4F5X - chains B and D of the 16 polymer chains in the assembly; structure by X-ray diffraction, 5.00 A resolution (low resolution: residue-level contacts below are approximate; hydrogen-bond / salt-bridge calls are withheld).

[Chain B]
Molecule: VP2 protein
Organism: Bovine rotavirus A
UniProtKB: H9N1A6 (H9N1A6_9REOV); residues 1-880 here = UniProt positions 1-880
Sequence (880 residues; each row starts with the number of its first residue):
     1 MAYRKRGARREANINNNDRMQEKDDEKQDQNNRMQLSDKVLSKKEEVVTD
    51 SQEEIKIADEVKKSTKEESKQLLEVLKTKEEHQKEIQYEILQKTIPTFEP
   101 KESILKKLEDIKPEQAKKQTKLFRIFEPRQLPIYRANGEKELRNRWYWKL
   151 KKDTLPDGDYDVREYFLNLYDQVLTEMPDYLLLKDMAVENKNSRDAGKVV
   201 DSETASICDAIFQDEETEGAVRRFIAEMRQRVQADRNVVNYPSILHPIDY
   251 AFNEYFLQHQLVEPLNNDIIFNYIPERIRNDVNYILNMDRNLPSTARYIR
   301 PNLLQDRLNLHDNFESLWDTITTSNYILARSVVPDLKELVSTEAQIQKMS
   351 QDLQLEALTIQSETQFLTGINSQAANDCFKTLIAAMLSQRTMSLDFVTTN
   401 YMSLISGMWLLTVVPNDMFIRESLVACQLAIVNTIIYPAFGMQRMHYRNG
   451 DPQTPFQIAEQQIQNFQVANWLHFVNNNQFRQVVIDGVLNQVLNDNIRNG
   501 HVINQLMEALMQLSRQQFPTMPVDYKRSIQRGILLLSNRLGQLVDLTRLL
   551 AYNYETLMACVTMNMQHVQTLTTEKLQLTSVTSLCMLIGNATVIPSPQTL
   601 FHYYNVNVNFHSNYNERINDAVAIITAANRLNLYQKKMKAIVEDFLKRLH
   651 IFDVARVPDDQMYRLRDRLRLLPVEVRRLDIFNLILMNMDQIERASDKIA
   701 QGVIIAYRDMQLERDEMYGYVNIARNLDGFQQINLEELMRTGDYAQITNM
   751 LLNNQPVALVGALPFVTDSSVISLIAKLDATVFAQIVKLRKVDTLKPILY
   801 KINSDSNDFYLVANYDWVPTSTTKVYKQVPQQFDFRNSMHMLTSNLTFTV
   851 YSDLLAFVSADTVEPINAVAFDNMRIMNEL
Disordered / not traced: 1-70

[Chain D]
Molecule: Intermediate capsid protein VP6
Organism: Bovine rotavirus
UniProtKB: A7J3A1 (VP6_ROTBN); residue numbers follow UniProt; this construct covers 1-397
Sequence (397 residues; numbered 1 to 397; the number before each row is that of its first residue):
     1 MDVLYSLSKTLKDARDKIVEGTLYSNVSDLIQQFNQMIITMNGNEFQTGG
    51 IGNLPIRNWNFDFGLLGTTLLNLDANYVETARNTIDYFVDFVDNVCMDEM
   101 VRESQRNGIAPQSDSLRKLSGLKFKRINFDNSSEYIENWNLQNRRQRTGF
   151 TFHKPNIFPYSASFTLNRSQPAHDNLMGTMWLNAGSEIQVAGFDYSCAIN
   201 APANTQQFEHIVQLRRVLTTATITLLPDAERFSFPRVINSADGATTWYFN
   251 PVILRPNNVEVEFLLNGQIINTYQARFGTIIARNFDTIRLSFQLMRPPNM
   301 TPAVAALFPNAQPFEHHATVGLTLRIESAVCESVLADASETMLANVTSVR
   351 QEYAIPVGPVFPPGMNWTDLITNYSPSREDNLQRVFTVASIRSMLVK
Metal / ion sites: Zn2+: H153 (shared with 1 residue of chain C; 1 residue of chain E)

[Chain B / chain D interface]
Contacting residue pairs (10; chain B residue first):
  Q731(B) - N42(D)
  Q731(B) - D62(D)
  Q731(B) - F63(D)
  Q731(B) - G64(D)
  Q746(B) - F63(D)
  Q746(B) - G64(D)
  Q746(B) - L65(D)
  N749(B) - I39(D)
  Q755(B) - N42(D)
  Q755(B) - G43(D)
Other interface residues (no listed pair), chain B (6 interface residues in all): Y744, M750

[In short]
6 residues of chain B face 7 of chain D across their interface.
Here chain B is VP2 protein (Bovine rotavirus A) and chain D is Intermediate capsid protein VP6 (Bovine
rotavirus). Entry 4F5X (Location of the dsRNA-dependent polymerase, VP1, in rotavirus particles) was
determined by X-ray diffraction, deposited together with 4AU6.
